Entry 5TQQ (electron microscopy, 3.76 A resolution); this record covers chains A and L of the 6 polymer chains in the assembly.

# Chain A
Molecule: Chloride channel protein
From: Bos taurus
Reference sequence: E1B792 (E1B792_BOVIN); residue numbers follow UniProt; this construct covers 27-687
Amino-acid sequence (671 residues; numbered 26 to 696; the number before each row is that of its first residue):
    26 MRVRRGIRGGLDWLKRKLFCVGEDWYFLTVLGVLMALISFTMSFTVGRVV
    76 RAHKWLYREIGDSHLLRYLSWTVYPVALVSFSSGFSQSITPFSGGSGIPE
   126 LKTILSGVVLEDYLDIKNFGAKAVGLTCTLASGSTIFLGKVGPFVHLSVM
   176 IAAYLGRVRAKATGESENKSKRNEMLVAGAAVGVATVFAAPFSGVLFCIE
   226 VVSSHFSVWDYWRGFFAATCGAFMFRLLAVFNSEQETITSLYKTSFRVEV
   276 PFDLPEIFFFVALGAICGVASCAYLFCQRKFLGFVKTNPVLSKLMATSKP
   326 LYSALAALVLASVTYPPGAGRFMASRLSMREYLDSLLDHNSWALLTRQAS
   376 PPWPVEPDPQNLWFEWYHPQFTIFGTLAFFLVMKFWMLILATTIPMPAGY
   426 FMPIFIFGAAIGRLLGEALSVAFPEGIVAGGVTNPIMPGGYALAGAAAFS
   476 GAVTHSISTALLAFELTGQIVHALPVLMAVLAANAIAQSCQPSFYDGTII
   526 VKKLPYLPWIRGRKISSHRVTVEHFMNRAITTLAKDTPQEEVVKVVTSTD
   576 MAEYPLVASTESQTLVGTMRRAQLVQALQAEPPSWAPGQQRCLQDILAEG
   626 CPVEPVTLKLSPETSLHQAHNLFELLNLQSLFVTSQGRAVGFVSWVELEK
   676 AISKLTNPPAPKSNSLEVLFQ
Unresolved in the structure: 26-47, 258-275, 454-456, 606-617, 684-696
Construct notes: initiating methionine (26); engineered mutation Q373 (Asn in E1B792); expression tag (688-696)
What the authors report for this chain:
  - conformationally variable residues (loop rearrangement): G120, S121
  - self-association interface (contacts with another copy of this molecule); pairs are residue here / residue on that copy: F231-F231
  - contacts within the chain: W367-R438

# Chain L
Molecule: Monoclonal antibody, Fab fragment, light chain
From: Mus musculus
Notes: antibody fragment or engineered binder
Amino-acid sequence (107 residues; row label = number of the first residue in the row):
     1 DIVMTQSPKFMSTSVGDRVSVTCKASQNVGTNVAWYQQKPGQSPKTLIYW
    51 ASYRYSGVPDRFTGSGSGTDFTLAISNVQSEDLAEYFCQQYNSYPLTFGS
   101 GTKLELK
Disulfides: C23-C88

# How chain A and chain L interact
Pairs across the interface (17; chain A residue first):
  N365(A) - N32(L)
  L369(A) - Y94(L)
  L370(A) - N32(L)
  L370(A) - Y91(L)
  Q373(A) - Y91(L)
  Q373(A) - Y94(L)
  Q373(A) - L96(L)
  A374(A) - W50(L)  hydrophobic
  P376(A) - W50(L)
  P377(A) - W50(L)
  P377(A) - Y53(L)  hydrophobic
  P379(A) - Y53(L)
  D383(A) - Y53(L)  hydrogen bond
  Q385(A) - S67(L)
  N386(A) - T31(L)  hydrogen bond
  W388(A) - W50(L)  hydrophobic
  F389(A) - W50(L)  hydrophobic
Also at the interface, not in a pair above, chain A (16 interface residues in all): S366, S375, P449
Also at the interface, not in a pair above, chain L (11 interface residues in all): Y49, G66, N92

# Overview
16 residues of chain A face 11 of chain L across their interface, with 2 hydrogen bonds. Among the polar pairs
are D383(A)-Y53(L) and N386(A)-T31(L). From the paper: conformational variability at G120(A) and S121(A); a
self-association interface involving F231(A).
Chain A is Chloride channel protein (Bos taurus) and chain L is Monoclonal antibody, Fab fragment, light chain
(Mus musculus); the structure, Cryo-electron microscopy structure of a bovine CLC-K chloride channel, main
(class 1) conformation, was determined by electron microscopy together with 5TR1 from the same study.
